Entry 1ENX (X-ray diffraction, 1.50 A resolution); this record covers chain A.

[Chain A]
Name: Endo-1,4-beta-xylanase II
Organism: Hypocrea jecorina
Notes: EC 3.2.1.8
UniProtKB: P36217 (XYN2_TRIRE); residues 2-190 here correspond to UniProt positions 34-222 (UniProt number = residue number + 32)
Sequence (190 residues; row label = number of the first residue in the row):
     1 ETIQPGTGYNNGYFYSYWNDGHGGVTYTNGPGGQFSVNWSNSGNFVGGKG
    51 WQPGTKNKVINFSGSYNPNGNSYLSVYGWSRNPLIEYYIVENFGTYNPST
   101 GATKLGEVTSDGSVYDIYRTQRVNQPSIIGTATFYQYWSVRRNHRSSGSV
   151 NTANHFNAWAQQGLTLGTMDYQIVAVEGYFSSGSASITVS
Modified / non-standard residues: Glu1 (pyroglutamic acid; PCA)

[Summary]
Chain A is Endo-1,4-beta-xylanase II (Hypocrea jecorina); the structure, Structural comparison of two major
endo-1,4-beta-xylanases from trichodrema reesei, was determined by X-ray diffraction (same publication as
1XYN, 1XYO and 1XYP).
